Entry 8BHY (electron microscopy, 5.33 A resolution (low resolution: residue-level contacts below are approximate; hydrogen-bond / salt-bridge calls are withheld)); this record covers chains A and d of the 20 polymer chains in the assembly.

== Chain A ==
Name: DNA-dependent protein kinase catalytic subunit
Source organism: Homo sapiens
Notes: EC 2.7.11.1
UniProtKB: P78527 (PRKDC_HUMAN); numbering as in UniProt (aligned over 1-4128)
Sequence (4128 residues; numbered 1 to 4128; the number before each row is that of its first residue):
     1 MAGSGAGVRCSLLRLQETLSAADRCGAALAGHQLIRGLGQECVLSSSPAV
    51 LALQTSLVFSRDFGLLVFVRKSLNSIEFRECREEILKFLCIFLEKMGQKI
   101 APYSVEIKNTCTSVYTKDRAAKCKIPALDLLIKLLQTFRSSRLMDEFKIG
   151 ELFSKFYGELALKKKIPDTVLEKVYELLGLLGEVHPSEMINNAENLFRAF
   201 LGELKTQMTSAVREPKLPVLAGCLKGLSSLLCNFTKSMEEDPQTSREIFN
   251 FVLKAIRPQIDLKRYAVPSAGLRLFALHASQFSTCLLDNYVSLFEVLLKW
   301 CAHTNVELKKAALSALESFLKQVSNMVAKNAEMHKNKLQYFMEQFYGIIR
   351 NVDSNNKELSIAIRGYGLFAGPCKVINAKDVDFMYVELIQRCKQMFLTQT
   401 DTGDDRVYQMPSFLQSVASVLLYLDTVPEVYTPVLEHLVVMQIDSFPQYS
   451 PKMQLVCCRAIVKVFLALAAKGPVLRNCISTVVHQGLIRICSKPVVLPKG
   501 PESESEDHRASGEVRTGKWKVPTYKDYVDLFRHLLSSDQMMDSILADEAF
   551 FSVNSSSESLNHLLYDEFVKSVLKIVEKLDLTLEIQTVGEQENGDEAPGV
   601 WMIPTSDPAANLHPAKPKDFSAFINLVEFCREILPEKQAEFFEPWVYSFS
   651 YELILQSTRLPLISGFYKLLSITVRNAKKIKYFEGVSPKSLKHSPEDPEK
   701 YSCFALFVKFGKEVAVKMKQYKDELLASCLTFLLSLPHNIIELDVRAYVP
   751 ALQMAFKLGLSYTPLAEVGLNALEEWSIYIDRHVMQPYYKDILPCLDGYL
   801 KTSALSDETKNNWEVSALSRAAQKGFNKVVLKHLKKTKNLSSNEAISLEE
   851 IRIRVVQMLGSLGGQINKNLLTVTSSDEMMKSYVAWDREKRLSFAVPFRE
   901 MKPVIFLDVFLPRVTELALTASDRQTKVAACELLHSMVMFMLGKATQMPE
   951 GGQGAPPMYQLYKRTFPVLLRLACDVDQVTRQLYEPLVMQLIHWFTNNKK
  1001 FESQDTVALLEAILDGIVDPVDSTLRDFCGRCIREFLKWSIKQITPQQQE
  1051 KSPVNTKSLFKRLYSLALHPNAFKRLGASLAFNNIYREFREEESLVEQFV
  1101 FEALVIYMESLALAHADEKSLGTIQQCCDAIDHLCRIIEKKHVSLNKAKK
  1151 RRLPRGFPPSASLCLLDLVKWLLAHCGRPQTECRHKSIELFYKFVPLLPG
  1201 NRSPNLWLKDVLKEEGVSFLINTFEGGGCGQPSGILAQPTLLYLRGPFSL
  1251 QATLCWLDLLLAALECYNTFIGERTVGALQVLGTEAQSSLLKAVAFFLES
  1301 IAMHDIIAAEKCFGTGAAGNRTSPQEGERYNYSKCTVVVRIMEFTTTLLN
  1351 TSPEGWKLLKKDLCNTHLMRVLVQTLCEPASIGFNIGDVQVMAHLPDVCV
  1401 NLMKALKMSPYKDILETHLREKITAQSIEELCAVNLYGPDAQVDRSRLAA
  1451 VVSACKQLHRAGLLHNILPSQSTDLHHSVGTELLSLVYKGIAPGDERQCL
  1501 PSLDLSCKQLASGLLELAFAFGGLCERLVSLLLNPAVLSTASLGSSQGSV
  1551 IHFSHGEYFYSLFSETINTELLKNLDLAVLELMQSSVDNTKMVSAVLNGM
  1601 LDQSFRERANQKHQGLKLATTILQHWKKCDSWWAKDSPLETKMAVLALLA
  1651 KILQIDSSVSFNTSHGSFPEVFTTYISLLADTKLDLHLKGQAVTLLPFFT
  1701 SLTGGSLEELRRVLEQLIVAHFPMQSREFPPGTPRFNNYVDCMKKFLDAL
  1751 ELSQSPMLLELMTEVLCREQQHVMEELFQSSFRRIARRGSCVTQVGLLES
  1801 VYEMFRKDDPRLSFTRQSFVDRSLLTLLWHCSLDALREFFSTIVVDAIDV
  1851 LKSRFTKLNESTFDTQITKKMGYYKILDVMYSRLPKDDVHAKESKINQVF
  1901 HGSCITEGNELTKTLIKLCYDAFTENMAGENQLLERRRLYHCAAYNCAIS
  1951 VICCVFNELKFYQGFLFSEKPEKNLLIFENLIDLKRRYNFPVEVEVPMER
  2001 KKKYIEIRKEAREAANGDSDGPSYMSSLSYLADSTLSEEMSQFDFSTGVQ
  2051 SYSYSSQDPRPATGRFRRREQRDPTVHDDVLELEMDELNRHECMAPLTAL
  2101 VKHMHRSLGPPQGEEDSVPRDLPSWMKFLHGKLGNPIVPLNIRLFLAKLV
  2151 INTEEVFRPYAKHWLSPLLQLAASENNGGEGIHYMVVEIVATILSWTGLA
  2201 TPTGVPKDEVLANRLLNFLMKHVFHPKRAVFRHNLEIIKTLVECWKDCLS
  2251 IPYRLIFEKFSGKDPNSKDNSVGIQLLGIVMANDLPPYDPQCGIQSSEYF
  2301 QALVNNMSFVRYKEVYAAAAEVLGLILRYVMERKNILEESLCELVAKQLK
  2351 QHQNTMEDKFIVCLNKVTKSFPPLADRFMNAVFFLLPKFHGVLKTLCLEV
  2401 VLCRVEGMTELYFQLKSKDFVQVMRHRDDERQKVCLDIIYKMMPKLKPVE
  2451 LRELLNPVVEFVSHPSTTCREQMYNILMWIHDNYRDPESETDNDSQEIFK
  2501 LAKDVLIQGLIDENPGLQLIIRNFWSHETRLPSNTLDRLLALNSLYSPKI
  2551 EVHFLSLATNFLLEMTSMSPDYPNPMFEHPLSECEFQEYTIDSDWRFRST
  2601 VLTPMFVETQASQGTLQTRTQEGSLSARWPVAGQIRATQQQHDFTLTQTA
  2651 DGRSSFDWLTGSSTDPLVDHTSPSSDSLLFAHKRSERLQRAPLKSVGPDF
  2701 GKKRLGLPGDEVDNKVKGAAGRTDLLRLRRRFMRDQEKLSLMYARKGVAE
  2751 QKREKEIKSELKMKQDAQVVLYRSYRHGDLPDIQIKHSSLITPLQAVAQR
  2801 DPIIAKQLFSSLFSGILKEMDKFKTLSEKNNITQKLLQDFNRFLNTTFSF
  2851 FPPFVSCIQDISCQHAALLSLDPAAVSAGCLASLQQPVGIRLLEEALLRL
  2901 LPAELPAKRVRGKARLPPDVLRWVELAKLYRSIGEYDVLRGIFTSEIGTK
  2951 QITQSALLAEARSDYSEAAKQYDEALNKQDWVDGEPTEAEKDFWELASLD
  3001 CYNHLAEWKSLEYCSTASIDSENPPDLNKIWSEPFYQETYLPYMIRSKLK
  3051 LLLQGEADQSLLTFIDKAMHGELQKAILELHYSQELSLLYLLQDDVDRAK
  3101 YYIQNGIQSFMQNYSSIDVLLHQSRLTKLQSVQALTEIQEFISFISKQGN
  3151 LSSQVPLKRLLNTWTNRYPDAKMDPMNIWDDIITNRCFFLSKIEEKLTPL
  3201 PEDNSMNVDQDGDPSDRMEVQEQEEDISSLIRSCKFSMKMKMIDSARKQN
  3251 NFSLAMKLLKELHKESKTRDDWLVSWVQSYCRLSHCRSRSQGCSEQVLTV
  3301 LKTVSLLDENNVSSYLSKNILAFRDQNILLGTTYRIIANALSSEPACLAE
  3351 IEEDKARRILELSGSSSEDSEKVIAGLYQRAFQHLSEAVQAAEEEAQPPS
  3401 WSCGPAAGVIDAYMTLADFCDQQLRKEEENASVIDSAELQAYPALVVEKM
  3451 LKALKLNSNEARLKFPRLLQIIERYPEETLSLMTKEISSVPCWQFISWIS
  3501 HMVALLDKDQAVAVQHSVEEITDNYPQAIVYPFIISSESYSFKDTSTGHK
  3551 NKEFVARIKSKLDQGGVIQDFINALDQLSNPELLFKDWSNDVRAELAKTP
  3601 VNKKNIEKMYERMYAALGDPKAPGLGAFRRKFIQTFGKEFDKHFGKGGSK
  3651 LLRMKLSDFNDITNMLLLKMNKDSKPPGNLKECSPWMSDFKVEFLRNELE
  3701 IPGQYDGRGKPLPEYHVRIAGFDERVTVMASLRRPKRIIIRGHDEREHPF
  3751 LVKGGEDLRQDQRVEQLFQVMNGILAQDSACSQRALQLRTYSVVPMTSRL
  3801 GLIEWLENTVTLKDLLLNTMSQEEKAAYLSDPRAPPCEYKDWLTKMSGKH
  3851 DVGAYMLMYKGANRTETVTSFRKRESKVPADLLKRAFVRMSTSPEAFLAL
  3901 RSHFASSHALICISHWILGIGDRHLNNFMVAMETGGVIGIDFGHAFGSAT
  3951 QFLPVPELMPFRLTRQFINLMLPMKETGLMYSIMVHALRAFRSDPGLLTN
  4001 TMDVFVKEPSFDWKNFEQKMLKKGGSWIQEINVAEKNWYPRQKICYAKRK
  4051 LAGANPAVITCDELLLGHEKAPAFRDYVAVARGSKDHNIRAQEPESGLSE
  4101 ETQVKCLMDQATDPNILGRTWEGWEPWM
Not modelled in the structure: 1-9, 254-258, 350-355, 400-404, 499-518, 548-558, 587-609, 686-696, 804-825, 841-846, 871-880, 1241-1248, 1314-1321, 1493-1501, 1540-1551, 1700-1706, 1807-1814, 1853-1861, 1886-1908, 1927-1933, 1964-2032, 2050-2089, 2109-2119, 2177-2178, 2487-2490, 2604-2720, 2902-2915, 3023-3028, 3198-3225, 3365-3367, 3396-3406, 3430-3440, 3540-3544, 3598-3600, 3648-3656, 3844-3850, 4016-4037
UniProt features mapped onto this chain:
  - region: Leu1503 to Leu1538 (Interaction with C1D), Glu2737 to Gln2765 (May split the end of the DNA molecule, with the two strands separating around the region), Val3728 to Arg3734 (G-loop), Gly3919 to Asn3927 (Catalytic loop), Gly3939 to Thr3964 (Activation loop)
  - site: Asp2020, Gly2021 (Cleavage)
  - modified residue: Lys117 (N6-acetyllysine), Ser511 (Phosphoserine), Ser687 (Phosphoserine), Lys828 (N6-acetyllysine), Ser841 (Phosphoserine), Ser893 (Phosphoserine), Ser1065 (Phosphoserine), Lys1209 (N6-acetyllysine), Lys1970 (N6-acetyllysine), Ser2056 (Phosphoserine), Lys2259 (N6-acetyllysine), Thr2535 (Phosphothreonine), Thr2609 (Phosphothreonine), Ser2612 (Phosphoserine), Thr2638 (Phosphothreonine), Thr2647 (Phosphothreonine), Ser2789 (Phosphoserine), Ser3205 (Phosphoserine), Lys3241 (N6-acetyllysine), Lys3260 (N6-acetyllysine) and 6 more in UniProt
  - natural variant: Lys263 (K263N: In a lung adenocarcinoma sample), Gly500 (G500S: In a metastatic melanoma sample), Arg1136 (R1136H: In a colorectal adenocarcinoma sample), Arg1447 (R1447M: In a lung squamous cell carcinoma sample), Ala1680 (A1680V: In a metastatic melanoma sample), Ser2810 (S2810N: In a metastatic melanoma sample), Gly2941 (G2941A: In a lung neuroendocrine carcinoma sample), Leu3062 (L3062R: In IMD26), Ala3574 (A3574V: In IMD26)
  - mutagenesis: Leu1510 (L1510P: Loss of interaction with C1D), Glu1516 to Leu1517 (Loss of interaction with C1D), Thr2609 (T2609A: Leads to radiation sensitivity and impaired DSB joining. Gives rise to reduced phosphorylation; when associated with A-2612), Ser2612 (S2612A: Reduced phosphorylation; when associated with A-2609), Thr2638 (T2638A: Alleviates phosphorylation, leaves a fully active enzyme with compromised cellular resistance to ionizing radiation without affecting DNA end joining; when associated with A-2647), Thr2647 (T2647A: Alleviates phosphorylation, leaves a fully active enzyme with compromised cellular resistance to ionizing radiation without affecting DNA end joining; when associated with A-2638)

== Chain d ==
Molecule: 25-nt DNA strand
Sequence (25 nucleotides; numbered 15 to 39; the number before each row is that of its first residue):
    15 AATAATAGTTTTTAGTTTATTGGGC

== Chain A / chain d interface ==
Residue-residue contacts - 5 pairs, chain A then chain d:
  Lys124(A) - DG22(d)
  Asp168(A) - DA21(d)
  Asp168(A) - DG22(d)
  Leu262(A) - DT20(d)
  Tyr2312(A) - DT17(d)
Also at the interface, not in a pair above, chain A (5 interface residues in all): Lys263
Also at the interface, not in a pair above, chain d (6 interface residues in all): DA16, DA19

== Overview ==
Chain A and chain d form an interface of 5 and 6 residues respectively. From UniProt: 7 mutagenesis sites on
chain A.
Here chain A is DNA-dependent protein kinase catalytic subunit (Homo sapiens) and chain d is a 25-nt DNA
strand. Entry 8BHY (DNA-PK Ku80 mediated dimer bound to PAXX and XLF) was determined by electron microscopy,
deposited together with 8ASC, 7ZYG, 8BH3, 8BHV and 7ZWA.
